5LAJ - chains L and M of the 28 polymer chains in the assembly; structure by X-ray diffraction, 2.90 A resolution.

Chain L:
Molecule: Proteasome subunit beta type-6
Organism: Saccharomyces cerevisiae (strain ATCC 204508 / S288c)
Notes: EC 3.4.25.1
UniProt: P23724 (PSB6_YEAST); residues 1-222 here correspond to UniProt positions 20-241 (UniProt number = residue number + 19)
Sequence (222 residues; numbered 1 to 222; the number before each row is that of its first residue):
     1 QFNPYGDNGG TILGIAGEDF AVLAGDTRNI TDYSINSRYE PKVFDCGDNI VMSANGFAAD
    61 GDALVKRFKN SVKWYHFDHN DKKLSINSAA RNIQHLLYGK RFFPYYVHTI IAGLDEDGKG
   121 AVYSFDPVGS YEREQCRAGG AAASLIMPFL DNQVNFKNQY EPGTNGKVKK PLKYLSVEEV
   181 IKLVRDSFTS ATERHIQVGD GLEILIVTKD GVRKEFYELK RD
Ion coordination: Mg2+: Asp222 (shared with 3 residues of chain V)

Chain M:
Molecule: Proteasome subunit beta type-7
Organism: Saccharomyces cerevisiae (strain ATCC 204508 / S288c)
Notes: EC 3.4.25.1
UniProt: P30657 (PSB7_YEAST); residues -12 to 233 here correspond to UniProt positions 21-266 (UniProt number = residue number + 33)
Sequence (246 residues; each row starts with the number of its first residue; numbers below 1 keep their minus sign (Thr-12 is residue -12)):
   -12 TQIANAGASP MVNTQQPIVT GTSVISMKYD NGVIIAADNL GSYGSLLRFN GVERLIPVGD
    48 NTVVGISGDI SDMQHIERLL KDLVTENAYD NPLADAEEAL EPSYIFEYLA TVMYQRRSKM
   108 NPLWNAIIVA GVQSNGDQFL RYVNLLGVTY SSPTLATGFG AHMANPLLRK VVDRESDIPK
   168 TTVQVAEEAI VNAMRVLYYR DARSSRNFSL AIIDKNTGLT FKKNLQVENM KWDFAKDIKG
   228 YGTQKI
Unresolved in the structure: -12 to 0, 229-233

Chain L / chain M interface:
Residue-residue contacts (41; chain L residue first):
  Gln1(L) with Thr1(M), hydrogen bond
  Phe2(L) with Thr1(M); Arg104(M); Pro109(M), hydrophobic; Trp111(M), hydrophobic; Leu132(M), hydrophobic; Leu133(M), hydrophobic
  Asn3(L) with Leu133(M)
  Pro4(L) with Arg104(M), hydrogen bond (backbone-side chain); Met107(M), hydrophobic; Leu133(M)
  Tyr5(L) with Arg104(M)
  Asn8(L) with Val135(M)
  Asn29(L) with Tyr137(M)
  Ser34(L) with His149(M), hydrogen bond
  Ile35(L) with Arg156(M), hydrogen bond (backbone-side chain)
  Asn36(L) with Tyr137(M); Ser139(M); Arg156(M)
  Ser37(L) with Ser138(M), hydrogen bond (side chain-backbone)
  Glu40(L) with Arg128(M), salt bridge; Tyr137(M); Ser138(M), hydrogen bond (side chain-backbone)
  Phe57(L) with Arg104(M); Leu133(M); Val135(M), hydrophobic
  Ala59(L) with Tyr101(M); Leu133(M); Gly134(M); Val135(M)
  Asp60(L) with Tyr101(M), hydrogen bond; Arg104(M), salt bridge
  Asp62(L) with Thr136(M), hydrogen bond
  Ala63(L) with Tyr101(M)
  Lys66(L) with Glu94(M), salt bridge
  Phe103(L) with Arg104(M); Ser105(M)
  Tyr105(L) with Tyr101(M)
  Glu218(L) with Arg161(M), salt bridge
  Arg221(L) with Asp160(M), salt bridge; Arg161(M)
Other interface residues (no listed pair), chain L (23 interface residues in all): Tyr39
Other interface residues (no listed pair), chain M (22 interface residues in all): Leu142

In short:
Chain L and chain M form an interface of 23 and 22 residues respectively, with 8 hydrogen bonds and 5 salt
bridges. Polar contacts include Glu40(L)-Arg128(M), Asp60(L)-Arg104(M) and Lys66(L)-Glu94(M).
Chain L is Proteasome subunit beta type-6 and chain M is Proteasome subunit beta type-7, both from
Saccharomyces cerevisiae (strain ATCC 204508 / S288c); the structure, Ligand-induced Lys33-Thr1 crosslinking
at the yeast proteasomal subunit beta5 by sulfonate esters, was determined by X-ray diffraction together with
5LAI from the same study.
